3ZKS - chains A and D; structure by X-ray diffraction, 2.11 A resolution.

== Chain A ==
Name: Beta-secretase 2
Organism: Homo sapiens
Notes: EC 3.4.23.45; fragment: extracellular, residues 75-460
Reference sequence: Q9Y5Z0 (BACE2_HUMAN); residues 13-398 here correspond to UniProt positions 75-460 (UniProt number = residue number + 62)
Sequence (386 residues; each row starts with the number of its first residue):
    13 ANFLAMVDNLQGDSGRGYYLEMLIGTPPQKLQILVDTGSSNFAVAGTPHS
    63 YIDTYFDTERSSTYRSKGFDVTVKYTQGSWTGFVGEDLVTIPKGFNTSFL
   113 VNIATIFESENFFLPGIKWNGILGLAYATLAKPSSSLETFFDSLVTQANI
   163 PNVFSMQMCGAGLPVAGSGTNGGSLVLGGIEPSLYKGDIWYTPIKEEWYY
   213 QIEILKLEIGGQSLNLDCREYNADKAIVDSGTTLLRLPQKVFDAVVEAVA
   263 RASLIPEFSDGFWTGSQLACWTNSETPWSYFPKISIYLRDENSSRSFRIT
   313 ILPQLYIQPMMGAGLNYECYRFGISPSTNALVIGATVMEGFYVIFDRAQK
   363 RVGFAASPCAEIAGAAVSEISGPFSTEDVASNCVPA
Disordered / not traced: 25-28, 173-183, 285-288, 323-328, 398
Disulfide bonds: Cys-171/Cys-371, Cys-230/Cys-395, Cys-282/Cys-331
Ligand contacts: WZV (5-(2,2,2-Trifluoro-ethoxy)-pyridine-2-carboxylic acid [3-((S)-2-amino-1,4-dimethyl-6-oxo-1,4,5,6-tetrahydro-pyrimidin-4-yl)-phenyl]-amide): Gly-29, Tyr-30, Leu-46, Asp-48, Gly-50, Ser-51, Tyr-87, Phe-124, Trp-131, Ile-134, Met-170, Asp-241, Ser-242, Gly-243, Thr-244, Thr-245, Ala-347, Glu-351
Curated features (UniProtKB/Swiss-Prot):
  - active site: Asp-48, Asp-241
  - glycosylation (N-linked (GlcNAc...) asparagine): Asn-108, Asn-304

== Chain D ==
Name: XA4813
Organism: Lama glama
Sequence (122 residues; numbered 160 to 281; the number before each row is that of its first residue):
   160 QVQLQESGGGLVQPGGSLRLSCAASGFTFSSAIMTWVRQAPGKGREWVST
   210 IGSDGSITTYADSVKGRFTISRDNARNTLYLQMNSLKPEDTAVYYCTSAG
   260 RRGPGTQVTVSSHHHHHHEPEA
Disordered / not traced: 272-281
Disulfide bonds: Cys-181/Cys-255

== How chain A and chain D interact ==
Contacting residue pairs (30):
  Thr-75(A) / Ile-216(D)
  Arg-77(A) / Asp-213(D)
  Arg-77(A) / Ser-215(D)  hydrogen bond
  Arg-77(A) / Ile-216(D)
  Lys-79(A) / Ser-190(D)  hydrogen bond (side chain-backbone)
  Phe-81(A) / Ser-190(D)
  Glu-98(A) / Ser-190(D)
  Glu-98(A) / Ile-192(D)
  Glu-98(A) / Gly-211(D)
  Glu-98(A) / Ser-212(D)  hydrogen bond
  Leu-112(A) / Gly-211(D)
  Leu-112(A) / Ile-216(D)  hydrophobic
  Val-113(A) / Ile-192(D)
  Asn-114(A) / Ile-192(D)
  Ser-147(A) / Ala-258(D)
  Ser-147(A) / Arg-260(D)  hydrogen bond
  Ser-148(A) / Ala-258(D)
  Glu-150(A) / Ser-257(D)
  Glu-150(A) / Ala-258(D)  hydrogen bond (side chain-backbone)
  Val-157(A) / Arg-204(D)  hydrogen bond (backbone-side chain)
  Thr-158(A) / Thr-194(D)
  Thr-158(A) / Val-196(D)
  Thr-158(A) / Trp-206(D)
  Thr-158(A) / Thr-256(D)
  Gln-159(A) / Trp-206(D)
  Gln-159(A) / Thr-209(D)
  Asn-161(A) / Arg-204(D)
  Asn-161(A) / Glu-205(D)
  Asn-161(A) / Trp-206(D)  hydrogen bond (side chain-backbone)
  Ile-162(A) / Arg-204(D)  hydrogen bond (backbone-side chain)
Also at the interface, not in a pair above, chain A (20 interface residues in all): Leu-100, Ala-140, Asp-154, Pro-163
Also at the interface, not in a pair above, chain D (22 interface residues in all): Val-161, Phe-186, Ile-210, Thr-218, Gly-259

== Summary ==
Chain A and chain D form an interface of 20 and 22 residues respectively, with 8 hydrogen bonds. Polar
contacts include Arg-77(A)/Ser-215(D), Lys-79(A)/Ser-190(D) and Glu-98(A)/Ser-212(D). Bound to chain A:
compound WZV. Curated annotation (UniProt) lists active-site residues Asp-48(A) and Asp-241(A) on chain A.
Chain A is Beta-secretase 2 (Homo sapiens) and chain D is XA4813 (Lama glama); the structure, BACE2 xaperone
complex with inhibitor, was determined by X-ray diffraction (same publication as 3ZKM, 3ZKN, 3ZKX, 3ZL7, 4BEL
and 4BFB).
